7ZX2 - chains B and F of the 6 polymer chains in the assembly; structure by X-ray diffraction, 2.50 A resolution.

== Chain B ==
Name: Tubulin beta-2B chain
Organism: Bos taurus
UniProtKB: Q6B856 (TBB2B_BOVIN); the author numbering skips numbers that UniProt does not, so the offset changes along the chain: 1-42 = UniProt 1-42; 45-360 = UniProt 43-358; 369-455 = UniProt 359-445
Amino-acid sequence (445 residues; each row starts with the number of its first residue; note: 10 numbers in that range are skipped by the numbering (no residue carries them; nothing is unmodelled there)):
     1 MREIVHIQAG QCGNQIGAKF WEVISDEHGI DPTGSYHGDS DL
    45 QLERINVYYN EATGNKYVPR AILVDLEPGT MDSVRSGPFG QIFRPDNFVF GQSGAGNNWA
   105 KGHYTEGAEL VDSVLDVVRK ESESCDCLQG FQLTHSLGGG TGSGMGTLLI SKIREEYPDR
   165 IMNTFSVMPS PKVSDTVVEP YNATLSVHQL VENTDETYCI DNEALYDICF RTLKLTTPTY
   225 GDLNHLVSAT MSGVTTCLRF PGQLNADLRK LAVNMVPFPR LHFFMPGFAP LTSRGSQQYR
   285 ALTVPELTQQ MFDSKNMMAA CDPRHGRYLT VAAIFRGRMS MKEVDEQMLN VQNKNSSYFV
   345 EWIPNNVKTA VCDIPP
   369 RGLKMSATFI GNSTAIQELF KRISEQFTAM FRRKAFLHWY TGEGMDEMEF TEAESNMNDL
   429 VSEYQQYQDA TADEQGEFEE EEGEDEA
Not modelled in the structure: 278-282, 439-455
Metal / ion sites: Mg2+: Q11 (together with GDP); Ca2+ near E113 (its only coordinating residue here)
Residues lining bound ligands:
  - GDP (guanosine-5'-diphosphate): G10, Q11, C12, Q15, I16, D69, A99, N101, S140, G142, G143, G144, T145, G146, S147, V171, P173, V177, D179, E183, N206, L209, Y224, L227, N228
  - K9I ((3R,4S,7S,9S,11S)-3,4,11-trihydroxy-7-((R,Z)-4-(hydroxymethyl)hex-2-en-2-yl)-9-methoxy-12,12-dimethyl-6-oxa-1(1,3)-benzenacyclododecaphan-5-one): Q293, F296, D297, S298, M301, P307, R308, Y312, V335, N339, Y342, F343
What the authors report for this chain:
  - binding site for K9I: Q293, D297, S298, R308, Y312
  - conformationally variable residues (side-chain flip): Q293

== Chain F ==
Name: Tubulin beta-2B chain
Organism: Gallus gallus
UniProtKB: E1BQ43 (E1BQ43_CHICK); numbering as in UniProt (aligned over 1-378)
Amino-acid sequence (384 residues; each row starts with the number of its first residue):
     1 MYTFVVRDEN SSVYAEVSRL LLATGQWKRL RKDNPRFNLM LGERNRLPFG RLGHEPGLVQ
    61 LVNYYRGADK LCRKASLVKL IKTSPELSES CTWFPESYVI YPTNLKTPVA PAQNGIRHLI
   121 NNTRTDEREV FLAAYNRRRE GREGNVWIAK SSAGAKGEGI LISSEASELL DFIDEQGQVH
   181 VIQKYLEKPL LLEPGHRKFD IRSWVLVDHL YNIYLYREGV LRTSSEPYNS ANFQDKTCHL
   241 TNHCIQKEYS KNYGRYEEGN EMFFEEFNQY LMDALNTTLE NSILLQIKHI IRSCLMCIEP
   301 AISTKHLHYQ SFQLFGFDFM VDEELKVWLI EVNGAPACAQ KLYAELCQGI VDVAISSVFP
   361 LADTGQKTSQ PTSIFIKLHH HHHH
Not modelled in the structure: 88-90, 103-143, 149-161, 167-181, 224-226, 230-251, 257-260, 362-372, 381-384
Differences from the reference sequence: expression tag (379-384)
Residues lining bound ligands: AMP-PCP (ACP; phosphomethylphosphonic acid adenylate ester): K74, I148, Q183, K184, Y185, L186, K198, D200, R202, R222, D318, M320, I330, E331, N333

== How chain B and chain F interact ==
Residue-residue contacts - 13 pairs, chain B then chain F:
  R311(B) - R31(F)
  L333(B) - P56(F)
  L333(B) - G57(F)
  Q336(B) - R36(F)  hydrogen bond
  N337(B) - R36(F)  hydrogen bond
  N337(B) - P56(F)
  N337(B) - G57(F)
  N337(B) - L58(F)
  K338(B) - M1(F)
  S340(B) - L30(F)
  S340(B) - N34(F)  hydrogen bond
  E345(B) - R31(F)  salt bridge
  N349(B) - R36(F)
Other interface residues (no listed pair), chain B (9 interface residues in all): A438
Other interface residues (no listed pair), chain F (9 interface residues in all): T3

== Summary ==
Chain B and chain F each contribute 9 residues to their interface, with 3 hydrogen bonds and 1 salt bridge.
Among the polar pairs are E345(B)-R31(F), Q336(B)-R36(F) and N337(B)-R36(F). Chain B binds GDP and compound
K9I. The paper reports a binding site for K9I at Q293(B), D297(B) and S298(B) among others; conformational
variability at Q293(B).
Chain B is Tubulin beta-2B chain (Bos taurus) and chain F is Tubulin beta-2B chain (Gallus gallus); the
structure, Tubulin-Pelophen B complex, was determined by X-ray diffraction together with 8A0L from the same
study.
